PDB entry 1FYZ | X-ray diffraction, 2.15 A resolution | chains C and E of the 6 polymer chains in the assembly

== Chain C ==
Name: Methane monooxygenase component A, beta chain
Organism: Methylococcus capsulatus
Notes: EC 1.14.13.25
UniProt: P18798 (MEMB_METCA); residues 1-389 here = UniProt positions 1-389
Amino-acid sequence (389 residues; row label = number of the first residue in the row):
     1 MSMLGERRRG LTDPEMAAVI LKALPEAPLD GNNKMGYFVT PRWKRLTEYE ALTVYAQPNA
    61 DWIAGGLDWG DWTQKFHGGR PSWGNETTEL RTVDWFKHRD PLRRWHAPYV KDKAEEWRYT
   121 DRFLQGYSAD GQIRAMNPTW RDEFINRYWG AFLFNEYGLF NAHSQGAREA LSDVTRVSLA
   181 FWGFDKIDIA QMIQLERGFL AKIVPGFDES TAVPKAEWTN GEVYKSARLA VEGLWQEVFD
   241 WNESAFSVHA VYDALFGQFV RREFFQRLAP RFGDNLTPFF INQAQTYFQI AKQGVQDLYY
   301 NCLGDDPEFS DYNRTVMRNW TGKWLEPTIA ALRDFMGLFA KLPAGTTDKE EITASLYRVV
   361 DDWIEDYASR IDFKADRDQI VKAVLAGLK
Unresolved in the structure: 1
Construct notes: conflict Arg370 (Ala in P18798)
Bound ions: Ca2+ site 1 near Glu222 (its only coordinating residue here); Ca2+ site 2 near Asp348 (its only coordinating residue here)

== Chain E ==
Name: Methane monooxygenase component A, gamma chain
Organism: Methylococcus capsulatus
Notes: EC 1.14.13.25
UniProt: P11987 (MEMG_METCA); residues 1-170 here = UniProt positions 1-170
Amino-acid sequence (170 residues; each row starts with the number of its first residue):
     1 MAKLGIHSND TRDAWVNKIA QLNTLEKAAE MLKQFRMDHT TPFRNSYELD NDYLWIEAKL
    61 EEKVAVLKAR AFNEVDFRHK TAFGEDAKSV LDGTVAKMNA AKDKWEAEKI HIGFRQAYKP
   121 PIMPVNYFLD GERQLGTRLM ELRNLNYYDT PLEELRKQRG VRVVHLQSPH
Unresolved in the structure: 1-2, 170

== Interface between chain C and chain E ==
Pairs across the interface (58; chain C residue first):
  Asp61(C) with His7(E), salt bridge; Arg12(E), salt bridge; Trp55(E)
  Trp62(C) with Leu54(E); Trp55(E); Ala58(E)
  Leu67(C) with His7(E)
  Asp68(C) with His7(E)
  Trp69(C) with Ile6(E), hydrophobic; His7(E)
  Gly70(C) with Leu54(E)
  Asp71(C) with Tyr53(E); Leu54(E)
  His77(C) with His111(E); Met140(E); Arg143(E), hydrogen bond
  Gly78(C) with His111(E); Ile112(E); Arg115(E); Leu139(E)
  Gly79(C) with Arg115(E)
  Arg80(C) with Arg115(E); Glu132(E)
  Pro81(C) with Arg115(E)
  Asn85(C) with Ala58(E); Glu61(E)
  Glu86(C) with Arg115(E), salt bridge; Lys119(E); Pro120(E); Val125(E); Phe128(E)
  Thr88(C) with Val125(E)
  Glu89(C) with Pro124(E); Val125(E), hydrogen bond (side chain-backbone)
  Arg91(C) with Ala58(E); Glu61(E), salt bridge
  Gln165(C) with Leu129(E)
  Val238(C) with Asn126(E)
  Phe239(C) with Asn126(E), hydrogen bond (backbone-side chain); Leu129(E); Asp130(E)
  Asp240(C) with Val125(E); Asn126(E), hydrogen bond (backbone-side chain)
  Glu243(C) with Asn126(E), hydrogen bond
  Phe309(C) with Glu62(E); Val66(E), hydrophobic
  Tyr312(C) with Ala65(E); Val66(E), hydrophobic; Ala69(E), hydrophobic; Phe77(E)
  Thr315(C) with Ala69(E)
  Val316(C) with Phe77(E), hydrophobic
  Arg318(C) with Glu74(E)
  Asn319(C) with Glu74(E), hydrogen bond (side chain-backbone); Phe77(E); Arg78(E), hydrogen bond
  Lys323(C) with Arg78(E); Asn126(E)
Also at the interface, not in a pair above, chain C (33 interface residues in all): Thr87, Glu237, Glu308, Asp311
Also at the interface, not in a pair above, chain E (34 interface residues in all): Arg70, Pro121, Arg133, Asn144

== Overview ==
Chain C and chain E form an interface of 33 and 34 residues respectively, with 7 hydrogen bonds and 4 salt
bridges. Polar contacts include Asp61(C)-His7(E), Asp61(C)-Arg12(E) and Glu86(C)-Arg115(E).
Here chain C is Methane monooxygenase component A, beta chain and chain E is Methane monooxygenase component
A, gamma chain, both from Methylococcus capsulatus. Entry 1FYZ (Methane monooxygenase hydroxylase, form II
reduced by soaking) was determined by X-ray diffraction together with 1FZ0, 1FZ1, 1FZ2, 1FZ3, 1FZ4 and 1FZ5
from the same study.
